Entry 8ENG (X-ray diffraction, 1.25 A resolution); this record covers chains D and F of the 3 polymer chains in the assembly.

[Chain D]
Molecule: 16-nt DNA strand
Sequence (16 nucleotides; numbered 17 to 32; the number before each row is that of its first residue):
    17 TCCCACTTCC GCTTAT
Ion coordination: Na+ near DT32 (its only coordinating residue here)

[Chain F]
Molecule: Transcription factor PU.1
Organism: Homo sapiens
Notes: fragment: ETS-Domain
UniProtKB: P17947 (SPI1_HUMAN); residue numbers follow UniProt; this construct covers 165-270
Amino-acid sequence (106 residues; row label = number of the first residue in the row):
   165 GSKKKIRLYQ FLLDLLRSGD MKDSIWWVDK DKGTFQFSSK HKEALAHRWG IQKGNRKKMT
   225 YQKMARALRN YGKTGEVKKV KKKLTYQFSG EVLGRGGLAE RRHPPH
Unresolved in the structure: 165-168, 262-270
UniProt features mapped onto this chain:
  - DNA-binding region: Ile-170 to Ser-253 (ETS)
  - binding site (DNA): Lys-217, Arg-230, Arg-233, Lys-243
  - natural variant: His-211 (H211P: In AGM10), Val-241 (V241G: In AGM10)
What the authors report for this chain:
  - conformationally variable residues (side-chain flip): Arg-233

[How chain D and chain F interact]
Contacting residue pairs (19):
  DA21(D) with Arg-171(F), salt bridge to the phosphate
  DC22(D) with Arg-171(F), salt bridge to the phosphate; Leu-172(F), hydrogen bond to the phosphate; Lys-217(F), hydrogen bond to the phosphate; Tyr-235(F), hydrogen bond to the phosphate
  DT23(D) with Trp-213(F), hydrogen bond to the phosphate; Lys-217(F), salt bridge to the phosphate; Asn-219(F), hydrogen bond to the phosphate; Met-223(F), phosphate contact; Ala-231(F), base contact; Asn-234(F), base contact
  DT24(D) with Asn-219(F), phosphate contact; Arg-220(F), phosphate contact; Lys-221(F), hydrogen bond to the phosphate; Lys-227(F), salt bridge to the phosphate; Arg-230(F), base contact
  DC25(D) with Lys-221(F), salt bridge to the phosphate
  DC26(D) with Gln-226(F), base contact
  DT32(D) with Lys-247(F), phosphate contact
Other interface residues (no listed pair), chain D (8 interface residues in all): DG27
Other interface residues (no listed pair), chain F (17 interface residues in all): Ile-170, Lys-222

[Summary]
8 residues of chain D and 17 residues of chain F are in contact, with 6 hydrogen bonds and 5 salt bridges.
Polar pairs include DC22(D)/Leu-172(F), DC22(D)/Lys-217(F) and DC22(D)/Tyr-235(F). From UniProt: a DNA-binding
region and 4 DNA-binding residues on chain F. From the paper: conformational variability at Arg-233(F).
Here chain D is a 16-nt DNA strand and chain F is Transcription factor PU.1 (Homo sapiens). Entry 8ENG (Human
PU.1 ETS-Domain (165-270) Bound to d(AATAAGCGGAAGTGGG) with Hemi-methylated CpG (forward strand)) was
determined by X-ray diffraction, deposited together with 8E3K, 8E3R, 8E4H, 8E5Y, 8EBH, 8EE9 and 14 further
entries.
